6WJJ - chains L and I of the 12 polymer chains in the assembly; structure by electron microscopy, 3.80 A resolution.

Chain L (and I):
Protein: Lethal factor
From: Bacillus anthracis
Notes: chain I of this document is another copy of the same molecule, construct and numbering; everything in this record applies to it too
UniProtKB: I3XID8 (I3XID8_BACAN); residues 1-776 here correspond to UniProt positions 34-809 (UniProt number = residue number + 33)
Amino-acid sequence (776 residues; row label = number of the first residue in the row):
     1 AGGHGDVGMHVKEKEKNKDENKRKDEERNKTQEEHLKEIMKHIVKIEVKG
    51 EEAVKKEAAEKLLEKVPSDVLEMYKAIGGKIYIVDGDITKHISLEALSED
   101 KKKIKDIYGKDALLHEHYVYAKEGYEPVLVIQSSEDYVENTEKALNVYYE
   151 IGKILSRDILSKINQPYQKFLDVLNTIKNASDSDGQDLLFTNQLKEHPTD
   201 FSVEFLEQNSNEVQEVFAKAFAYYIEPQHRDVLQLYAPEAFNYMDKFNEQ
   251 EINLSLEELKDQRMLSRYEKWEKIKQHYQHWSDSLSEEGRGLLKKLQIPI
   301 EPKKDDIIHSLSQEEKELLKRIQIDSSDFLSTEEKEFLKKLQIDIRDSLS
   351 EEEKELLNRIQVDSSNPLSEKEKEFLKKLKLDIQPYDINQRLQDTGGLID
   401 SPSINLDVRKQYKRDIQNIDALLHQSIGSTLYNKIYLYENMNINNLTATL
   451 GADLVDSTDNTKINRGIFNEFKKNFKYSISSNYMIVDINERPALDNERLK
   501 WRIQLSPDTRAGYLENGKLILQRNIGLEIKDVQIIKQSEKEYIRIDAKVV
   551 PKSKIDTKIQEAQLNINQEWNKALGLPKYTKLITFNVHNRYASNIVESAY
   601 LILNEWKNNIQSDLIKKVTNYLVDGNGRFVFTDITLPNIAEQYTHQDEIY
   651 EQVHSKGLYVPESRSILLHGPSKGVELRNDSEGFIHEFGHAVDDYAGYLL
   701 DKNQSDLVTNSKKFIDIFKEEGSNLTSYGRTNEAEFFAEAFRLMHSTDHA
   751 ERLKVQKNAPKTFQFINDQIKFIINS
Not modelled in the structure: 1-28, 346-367, 774-776
Metal / ion sites: Zn2+ near Y728 (its only coordinating residue here)
Reported in the primary citation:
  - conformationally variable residues: N29 to E47

Chain L / chain I interface:
Residue-residue contacts (9; chain L residue first):
  E52(L) - K572(I)  hydrogen bond (backbone-side chain)
  K56(L) - K572(I)
  L63(L) - K578(I)
  K75(L) - Y579(I)
  K80(L) - P577(I)
  I81(L) - P577(I)
  I81(L) - K578(I)  hydrogen bond (backbone-backbone)
  Y82(L) - L576(I)
  Y82(L) - P577(I)
Interface residues without a listed pair, chain L (8 interface residues in all): A53
Interface residues without a listed pair, chain I (6 interface residues in all): G575

Overview:
8 residues of chain L face 6 of chain I across their interface, with 2 hydrogen bonds. Polar pairs include
E52(L)-K572(I) and I81(L)-K578(I). The paper reports conformational variability at N29(L).
Chain L and chain I are both Lethal factor (Bacillus anthracis); the structure, Anthrax octamer prechannel
bound to full-length lethal factor, was determined by electron microscopy, deposited together with 6VRA.
